2NQ2 - chains B and D of the 4 polymer chains in the assembly; structure by X-ray diffraction, 2.40 A resolution.

[Chain B]
Name: Hypothetical ABC transporter permease protein HI1471
Source organism: Haemophilus influenzae
UniProt: Q57130 (Y1471_HAEIN); residues 1-337 here = UniProt positions 1-337
Amino-acid sequence (337 residues; numbered 1 to 337; the number before each row is that of its first residue):
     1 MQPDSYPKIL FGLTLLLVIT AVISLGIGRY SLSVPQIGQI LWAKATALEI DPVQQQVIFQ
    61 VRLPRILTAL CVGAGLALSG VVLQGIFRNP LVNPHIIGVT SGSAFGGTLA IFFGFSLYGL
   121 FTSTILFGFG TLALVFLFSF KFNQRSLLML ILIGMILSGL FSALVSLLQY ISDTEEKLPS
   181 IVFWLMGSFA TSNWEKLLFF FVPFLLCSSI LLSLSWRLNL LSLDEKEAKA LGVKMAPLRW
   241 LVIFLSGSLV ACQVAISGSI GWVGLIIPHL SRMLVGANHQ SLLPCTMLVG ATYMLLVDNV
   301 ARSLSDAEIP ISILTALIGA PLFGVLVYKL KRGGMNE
Unresolved in the structure: 1-4, 35-53, 140-146, 331-337

[Chain D]
Name: Hypothetical ABC transporter ATP-binding protein HI1470
Source organism: Haemophilus influenzae
UniProt: Q57399 (Y1470_HAEIN); numbering as in UniProt (aligned over 1-253)
Amino-acid sequence (253 residues; row label = number of the first residue in the row):
     1 MNKALSVENL GFYYQAENFL FQQLNFDLNK GDILAVLGQN GCGKSTLLDL LLGIHRPIQG
    61 KIEVYQSIGF VPQFFSSPFA YSVLDIVLMG RSTHINTFAK PKSHDYQVAM QALDYLNLTH
   121 LAKREFTSLS GGQRQLILIA RAIASECKLI LLDEPTSALD LANQDIVLSL LIDLAQSQNM
   181 TVVFTTHQPN QVVAIANKTL LLNKQNFKFG ETRNILTSEN LTALFHLPMF EQQAQYKESF
   241 FTHFVPLYKT LLK
Unresolved in the structure: 17-20, 253
Swiss-Prot annotation at these positions:
  - binding site (ATP): Gly38 to Ser45

[How chain B and chain D interact]
Contacting residue pairs (50):
  Gln84(B) - Phe79(D)
  Arg88(B) - Pro78(D)
  Pro90(B) - Pro78(D)
  Leu212(B) - Lys100(D)  hydrogen bond (backbone-side chain)
  Ser213(B) - Phe98(D)
  Ser213(B) - Lys100(D)
  Leu214(B) - Thr97(D)
  Leu214(B) - Phe98(D)  hydrophobic
  Ser215(B) - Lys100(D)
  Trp216(B) - Leu88(D)
  Trp216(B) - Met89(D)  hydrophobic
  Trp216(B) - Ser92(D)
  Trp216(B) - Ile95(D)  hydrophobic
  Trp216(B) - Pro101(D)
  Arg217(B) - Ser92(D)  hydrogen bond (side chain-backbone)
  Arg217(B) - Ile95(D)  hydrogen bond (side chain-backbone)
  Arg217(B) - Asn96(D)  hydrogen bond (side chain-backbone)
  Arg217(B) - Thr97(D)
  Asn219(B) - Tyr81(D)  hydrogen bond
  Asn219(B) - Met89(D)
  Leu220(B) - Met89(D)  hydrophobic
  Leu220(B) - Ser92(D)
  Ser222(B) - Tyr81(D)  hydrogen bond
  Leu223(B) - Met89(D)  hydrophobic
  Leu223(B) - Arg141(D)
  Glu225(B) - Ile54(D)
  Lys226(B) - Asp49(D)  salt bridge
  Lys226(B) - Leu52(D)
  Lys226(B) - Ile54(D)
  Lys226(B) - Phe70(D)
  Glu227(B) - Phe70(D)
  Glu227(B) - Pro72(D)
  Glu227(B) - Arg141(D)  salt bridge
  Lys229(B) - Leu52(D)
  Lys229(B) - Gly53(D)
  Lys229(B) - Ile54(D)
  Ala230(B) - Phe70(D)  hydrophobic
  Leu231(B) - Met89(D)
  Leu231(B) - Ser92(D)  hydrogen bond (backbone-side chain)
  Leu231(B) - Thr93(D)
  Val233(B) - Ser92(D)
  Arg272(B) - Phe79(D)
  Ala277(B) - Phe79(D)  hydrophobic
  Ala277(B) - Ala80(D)
  Ala277(B) - Tyr81(D)
  Asn278(B) - Asp85(D)
  His279(B) - Tyr81(D)  hydrogen bond
  Gln280(B) - Lys100(D)
  Gln280(B) - Pro101(D)
  Gln280(B) - Tyr106(D)
Interface residues without a listed pair, chain B (30 interface residues in all): Gly85, Asn89, Ile210, Gly232, Leu241
Interface residues without a listed pair, chain D (30 interface residues in all): Ile68, Val71, Phe75, Gly90, Arg91, Ala99, Ser145

[Summary]
The chain B/chain D interface involves 30 residues from each chain, with 8 hydrogen bonds and 2 salt bridges.
Polar pairs include Lys226(B)-Asp49(D), Glu227(B)-Arg141(D) and Leu212(B)-Lys100(D). Curated annotation
(UniProt) lists 8 ATP-binding residues on chain D.
Chain B is Hypothetical ABC transporter permease protein HI1471 and chain D is Hypothetical ABC transporter
ATP-binding protein HI1470, both from Haemophilus influenzae; the structure, An inward-facing conformation of
a putative metal-chelate type ABC transporter, was determined by X-ray diffraction.
